PDB entry 9B65 | electron microscopy, 3.03 A resolution | chains B and S of the 5 polymer chains in the assembly

[Chain B]
Molecule: Guanine nucleotide-binding protein G(I)/G(S)/G(T) subunit beta-1
Source organism: Homo sapiens
UniProtKB: P62873 (GBB1_HUMAN); numbering as in UniProt (aligned over 2-340)
Chain sequence (344 residues; each row starts with the number of its first residue; numbers below 1 keep their minus sign (Pro-3 is residue -3)):
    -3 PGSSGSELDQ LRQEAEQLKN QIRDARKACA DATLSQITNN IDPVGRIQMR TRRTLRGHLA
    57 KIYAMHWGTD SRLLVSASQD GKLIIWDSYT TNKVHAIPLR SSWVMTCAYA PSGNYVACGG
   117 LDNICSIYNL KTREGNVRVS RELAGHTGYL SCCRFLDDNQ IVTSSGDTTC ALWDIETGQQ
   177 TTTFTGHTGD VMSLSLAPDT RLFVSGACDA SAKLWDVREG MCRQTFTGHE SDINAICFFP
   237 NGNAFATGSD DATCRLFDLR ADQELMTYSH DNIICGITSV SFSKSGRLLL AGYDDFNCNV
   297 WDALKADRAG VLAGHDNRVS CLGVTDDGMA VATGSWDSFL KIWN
Disordered / not traced: -3 to 2
Construct notes: expression tag (-3 to 1)
Curated features (UniProtKB/Swiss-Prot):
  - modified residue: Ser2 (N-acetylserine), His266 (Phosphohistidine)
  - natural variant: Leu30 (L30F: In MRD42; uncertain significance), Arg52 (R52G: In MRD42), Gly64 (G64V: In MRD42), Asp76 (D76E: In MRD42; D76G: In MRD42), Gly77 (G77S: In MRD42), Lys78 (K78R: In MRD42), Ile80 (I80N: In MRD42; I80T: In MRD42), His91 (H91R: In MRD42; uncertain significance), Ala92 (A92T: In MRD42), Pro94 (P94S: In MRD42), Leu95 (L95P: In MRD42), Arg96 (R96L: In MRD42), 5 further natural variant entries in UniProt

[Chain S]
Molecule: scFv16
Source organism: Mus musculus
Notes: antibody fragment or engineered binder
Chain sequence (259 residues; row label = number of the first residue in the row; note: 2 numbers in that range are skipped by the numbering (no residue carries them; nothing is unmodelled there); a row labelled like 121A-121N holds insertion residues (121A, then the next letters in order)):
     1 DVQLVESGGG LVQPGGSRKL SCSASGFAFS SFGMHWVRQA PEKGLEWVAY ISSGSGTIYY
    61 ADTVKGRFTI SRDDPKNTLF LQMTSLRSED TAMYYCVRSI YYYGSSPFDF WGQGTTLTVS
   121 S
121A-121N GGGGSGGGGSGGGG
   124 SDIVMTQATS SVPVTPGESV SISCRSSKSL LHSNGNTYLY WFLQRPGQSP QLLIYRMSNL
   184 ASGVPDRFSG SGSGTAFTLT ISRLEAEDVG VYYCMQHLEY PLTFGAGTKL ELKAAAHHHH
   244 HHHH
Disordered / not traced: 1, 121A-121N, 236-247
Cystine bridges: Cys147-Cys217

[Interface between chain B and chain S]
Contacting residue pairs - 15 pairs, chain B then chain S:
  Asp66(B) - Tyr103(S)
  Arg68(B) - Tyr103(S)
  Leu69(B) - Tyr103(S)  hydrophobic
  Asp83(B) - Tyr103(S)
  Val90(B) - Tyr102(S)  hydrophobic
  His91(B) - Tyr102(S)
  Arg129(B) - Val2(S)
  Arg129(B) - Arg98(S)  hydrogen bond (backbone-side chain)
  Arg129(B) - Phe110(S)
  Glu130(B) - Gly26(S)
  Glu130(B) - Phe27(S)
  Glu130(B) - Ala28(S)  hydrogen bond (backbone-backbone)
  Glu130(B) - Phe32(S)
  Gly131(B) - Phe32(S)
  Gly131(B) - Ile100(S)
Other interface residues (no listed pair), chain B (10 interface residues in all): Asn132
Other interface residues (no listed pair), chain S (11 interface residues in all): Asp109

[Summary]
Chain B and chain S form an interface of 10 and 11 residues respectively; the contacts include 2 hydrogen
bonds. Among the polar pairs are Arg129(B)-Arg98(S) and Glu130(B)-Ala28(S).
Here chain B is Guanine nucleotide-binding protein G(I)/G(S)/G(T) subunit beta-1 (Homo sapiens) and chain S is
scFv16 (Mus musculus). Entry 9B65 (Biased agonist bound CB1-Gi structure) was determined by electron
microscopy (same publication as 9B54).
